5NSR - chains D and M of the 8 polymer chains in the assembly; structure by electron microscopy, 3.80 A resolution.

# Chain D
Name: DNA-directed RNA polymerase subunit beta'
From: Escherichia coli K-12
Notes: EC 2.7.7.6
Reference sequence: P0A8T7 (RPOC_ECOLI); numbering as in UniProt (aligned over 1-1407)
Sequence (1407 residues; row label = number of the first residue in the row):
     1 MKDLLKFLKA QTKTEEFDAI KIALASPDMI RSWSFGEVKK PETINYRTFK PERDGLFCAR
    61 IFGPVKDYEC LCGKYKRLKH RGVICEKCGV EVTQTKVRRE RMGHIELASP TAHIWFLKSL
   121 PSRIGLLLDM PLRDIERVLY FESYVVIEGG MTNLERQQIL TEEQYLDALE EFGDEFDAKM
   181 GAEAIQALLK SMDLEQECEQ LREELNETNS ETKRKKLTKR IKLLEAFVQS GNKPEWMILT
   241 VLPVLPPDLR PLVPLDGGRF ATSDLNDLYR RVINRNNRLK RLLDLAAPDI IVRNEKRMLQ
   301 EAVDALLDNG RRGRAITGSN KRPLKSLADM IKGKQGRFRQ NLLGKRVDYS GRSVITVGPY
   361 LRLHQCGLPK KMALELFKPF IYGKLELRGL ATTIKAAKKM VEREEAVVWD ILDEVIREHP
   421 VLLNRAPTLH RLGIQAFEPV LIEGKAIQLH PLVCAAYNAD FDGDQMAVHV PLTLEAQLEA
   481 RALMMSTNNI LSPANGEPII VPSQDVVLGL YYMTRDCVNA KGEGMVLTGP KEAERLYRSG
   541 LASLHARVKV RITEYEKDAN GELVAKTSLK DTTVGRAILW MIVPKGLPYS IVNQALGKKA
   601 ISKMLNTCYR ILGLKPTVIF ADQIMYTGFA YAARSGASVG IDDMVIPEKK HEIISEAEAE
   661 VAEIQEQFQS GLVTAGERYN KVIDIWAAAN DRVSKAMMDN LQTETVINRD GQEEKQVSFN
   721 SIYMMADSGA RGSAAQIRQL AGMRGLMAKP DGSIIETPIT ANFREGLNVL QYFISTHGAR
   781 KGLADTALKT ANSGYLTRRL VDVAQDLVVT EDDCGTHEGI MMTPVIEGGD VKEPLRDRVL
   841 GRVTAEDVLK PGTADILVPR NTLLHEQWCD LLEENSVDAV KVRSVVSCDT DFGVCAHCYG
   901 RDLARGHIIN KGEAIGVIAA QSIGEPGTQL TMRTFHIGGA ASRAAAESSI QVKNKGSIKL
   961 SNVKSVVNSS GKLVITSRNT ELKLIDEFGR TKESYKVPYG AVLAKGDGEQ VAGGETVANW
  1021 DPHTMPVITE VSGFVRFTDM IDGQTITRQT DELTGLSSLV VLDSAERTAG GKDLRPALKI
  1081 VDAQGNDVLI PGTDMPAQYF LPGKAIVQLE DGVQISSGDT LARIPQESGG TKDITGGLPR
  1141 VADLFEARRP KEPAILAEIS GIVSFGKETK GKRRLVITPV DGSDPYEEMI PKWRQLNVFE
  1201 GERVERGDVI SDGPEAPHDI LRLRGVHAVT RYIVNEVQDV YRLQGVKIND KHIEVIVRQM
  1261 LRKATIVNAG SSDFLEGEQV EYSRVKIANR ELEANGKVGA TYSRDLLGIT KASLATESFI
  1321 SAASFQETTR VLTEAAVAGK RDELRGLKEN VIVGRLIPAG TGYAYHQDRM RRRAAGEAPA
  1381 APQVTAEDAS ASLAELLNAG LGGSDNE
Disordered / not traced: 1-14, 255-258, 937-946, 1050-1056, 1068-1074, 1089-1096, 1127-1132, 1377-1407
UniProt features mapped onto this chain:
  - binding site (Zn(2+)): Cys70, Cys72, Cys85, Cys88, Cys814, Cys888, Cys895, Cys898
  - binding site (Mg(2+)): Asp460, Asp462, Asp464
  - modified residue: Lys983 (N6-acetyllysine)
  - mutagenesis: Gln504 (Q504P: Resistant to antibiotics salinamide A and B), Asn690 (N690D: Resistant to antibiotics salinamide A and B), Met697 (M697V: Resistant to antibiotics salinamide A and B), Ala735 (A735T: Resistant to antibiotics salinamide A and B), Arg738 (R738C/H/P/S: Resistant to antibiotics salinamide A and B), Ala748 (A748E: Resistant to antibiotics salinamide A and B), Pro758 (P758S/T: Resistant to antibiotics salinamide A and B), Phe763 (F763C: Resistant to antibiotics salinamide A and B), Ser775 (S775A: Resistant to antibiotics salinamide A and B), Ala779 (A779T/V: Resistant to antibiotics salinamide A and B), Arg780 (R780C: Resistant to antibiotics salinamide A and B), Gly782 (G782A/C: Resistant to antibiotics salinamide A and B), 1 further mutagenesis entry in UniProt

# Chain M
Name: RNA polymerase sigma-54 factor
From: Klebsiella pneumoniae
Reference sequence: A0A0J4U551 (A0A0J4U551_KLEPN); the construct has insertions or renumbered stretches relative to UniProt, so the offset changes along the chain: -101 to 15 = UniProt 1-117; 118-257 = UniProt 118-257; 306-396 = UniProt 306-396; 415-477 = UniProt 415-477
Sequence (573 residues; row label = number of the first residue in the row; note: 72 numbers in that range are skipped by the numbering (no residue carries them; nothing is unmodelled there); a row labelled like 257A-257Z holds insertion residues (257A, then the next letters in order); numbers below 1 keep their minus sign (Met-101 is residue -101); X marks 96 residues of unknown identity (built as UNK)):
  -101 MKQGLQLRLS QQLAMTPQLQ QAIRLLQLST LELQQELQQA LESNPLLEQT DLHDEVEAKE
   -41 VEDRESLDTV DALEQKEMPD ELPLDASWDE IYTAGTPSGN GVDYQDDELP VYQGETTXXX
    19 XXXXXXXXXX XXXXXXXXXX XXXXXXXXXX X
   118 QTLQDYLMWQ VELTPFTDTD RAIATSIVDA VDDTGYLTIQ IEDIVDSIGD DEIGLEEVEA
   178 VLKRIQRFDP VGVAAKDLRD CLLIQLSQFA KETPWLEEAR LIISDHLDLL ANHDFRTLMR
   238 VTRLKEEVLK EAVNLIQSLD
257A-257Z PRPGQSIHTSEPEYVIPDVLVRKVSG
258A-258V RWTVELNADSIPRLKINQQYAA
   259 XXXXXXXXXX XXXXXXXXXX XXXXXXXXXX XXXXXXXXXX XXXXXX
   306 MGNSARNDAD GQFIRSNLQE ARWLIKSLES RNDTLLRVSR CIVEQQQAFF EQGEEYMKPM
   366 VLADIAQAVE MHESTISRVT TQKYLHSPRG I
396A-396R FELKYFFSSHVNTEGGGE
   398 XXXXXXXXXX XXXXXX
   415 ASSTAIRALV KKLIAAENPA KPLSDSKLTS MLSEQGIMVA RRTVAKYRES LSIPPSNQRK
   475 QLV
Disordered / not traced: -101 to 15, 257A-257Z, 258A-258V, 396A-396R, 474-477
Covalent attachments: covalent link UNK_289-UNK_291

# Interface between chain D and chain M
Pairs across the interface (4; chain D residue first):
  Leu78(D) - Ser143(M)
  Leu78(D) - Asp146(M)
  Ile394(D) - Leu130(M)  hydrophobic
  Lys395(D) - Phe185(M)
Also at the interface, not in a pair above, chain D (9 interface residues in all): Tyr46, Arg47, Arg278, Arg281, Leu282, Leu285
Also at the interface, not in a pair above, chain M (7 interface residues in all): Gln127, Thr131, Ser164

# In short
Chain D and chain M form an interface of 9 and 7 residues respectively. UniProt lists 8 Zn2+-binding residues,
3 Mg2+-binding residues and 13 mutagenesis sites on chain D.
Here chain D is DNA-directed RNA polymerase subunit beta' (Escherichia coli K-12) and chain M is RNA
polymerase sigma-54 factor (Klebsiella pneumoniae). Entry 5NSR (Cryo-EM structure of RNA polymerase-sigma54
holo enzyme with promoter DNA closed complex) was determined by electron microscopy together with 5NSS from
the same study.
